Entry 2Y7H (electron microscopy, 18.00 A resolution (very low resolution: no residue pairs are listed; an interface is given only as per-side residue counts)); this record covers chains B and D of the 5 polymer chains in the assembly.

== Chain B ==
Name: Type I restriction enzyme ecoki M protein
From: Escherichia coli
Notes: EC 3.1.21.3, 2.1.1.72
UniProt: P08957 (T1MK_ECOLI); numbering as in UniProt (aligned over 1-529)
Amino-acid sequence (529 residues; each row starts with the number of its first residue):
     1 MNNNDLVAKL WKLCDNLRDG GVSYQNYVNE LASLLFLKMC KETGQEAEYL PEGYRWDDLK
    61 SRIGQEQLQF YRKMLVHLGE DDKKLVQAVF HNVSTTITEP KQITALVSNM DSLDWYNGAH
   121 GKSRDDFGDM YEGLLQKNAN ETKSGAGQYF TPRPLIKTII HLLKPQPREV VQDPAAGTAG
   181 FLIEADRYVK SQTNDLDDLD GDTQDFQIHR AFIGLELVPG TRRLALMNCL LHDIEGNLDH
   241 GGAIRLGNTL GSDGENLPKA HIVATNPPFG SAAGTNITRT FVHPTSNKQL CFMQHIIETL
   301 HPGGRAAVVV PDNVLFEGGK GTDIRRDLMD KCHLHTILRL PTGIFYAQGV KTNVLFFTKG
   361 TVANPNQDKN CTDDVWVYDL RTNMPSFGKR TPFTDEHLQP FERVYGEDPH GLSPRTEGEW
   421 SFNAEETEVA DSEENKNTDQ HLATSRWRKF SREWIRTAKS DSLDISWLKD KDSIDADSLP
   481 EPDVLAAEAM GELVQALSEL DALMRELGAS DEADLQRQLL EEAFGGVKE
UniProt features mapped onto this chain:
  - binding site (S-adenosyl-L-methionine): Gln-148 to Arg-153, Thr-178 to Gly-180, Glu-216
Small-molecule neighbours: S-adenosylmethionine (SAM): Gln-148, Tyr-149, Phe-150, Thr-151, Ile-156, Pro-174, Ala-175, Ala-176, Gly-177, Thr-178, Gly-180, Phe-181, Leu-215, Glu-216, Leu-217, Val-218, Thr-221, Gly-247, Asn-248, Thr-249, Leu-250, Asn-266, Pro-267, Pro-268, Ala-272, Thr-275, Phe-292
From the paper describing this entry:
  - self-association interface (contacts with another copy of this molecule): Gly-64 to Leu-78, His-91 to Thr-98
  - binding site for S-adenosylmethionine: Gly-177
  - mutagenesis - G177D: decreased binding to S-adenosylmethionine (citing earlier work)
  - binding site for the 20-nt DNA strand (chain D): Asn-266, Phe-269, Phe-345

== Chain D ==
Molecule: 20-nt DNA strand
Sequence (20 nucleotides; each row starts with the number of its first residue):
     1 GTTCAACGTC GACGTGCAAC

== Interface between chain B and chain D ==
At this resolution (18 A) residue pairs are not listed: 16 residues of chain B and 4 of chain D lie at the interface.

== In short ==
16 residues of chain B face 4 of chain D across their interface. Ligands of chain B: S-adenosylmethionine.
Curated annotation (UniProt) lists 10 S-adenosyl-L-methionine-binding residues on chain B. The paper reports a
binding site for the 20-nt DNA strand (chain D) at Asn-266(B), Phe-269(B) and Phe-345(B); G177D of chain B
reduces binding to S-adenosylmethionine.
Chain B is Type I restriction enzyme ecoki M protein (Escherichia coli) and chain D is a 20-nt DNA strand; the
structure, Atomic model of the DNA-bound methylase complex from the Type I restriction-modification enzyme
EcoKI (M2S1). Based ..., was determined by electron microscopy together with 2Y7C from the same study.
